Entry 1IBK (X-ray diffraction, 3.31 A resolution); this record covers chains A and P of the 22 polymer chains in the assembly.

[Chain A]
Molecule: 16S ribosomal RNA
Organism: Thermus thermophilus
Sequence (1522 nucleotides; each row starts with the number of its first residue; note: 42 numbers in that range are skipped by the numbering (no residue carries them; nothing is unmodelled there); a row labelled like 190A-190L holds insertion residues (190A, then the next letters in order); numbering starts at 0):
     0 UUUGUUGGAG AGUUUGAUCC UGGCUCAGGG UGAACGCUGG CGGCGUGCCU AAGACAUGCA
    60 AGUCGUGCGG G
    73 CCGCGGGGUU UU
    88 ACUCCG
    95 UGGUC
   101 AGCGGCGGAC GGGUGAGUAA CGCGUGGGU
  129A G
   130 ACCUACCCGG AAGAGGGGGA CAACCCGGGG AAACUCGGGC UAAUCCCCCA UGUGGACCCG
   190 C
190A-190L CCCUUGGGGUGU
   191 GUCCAAAGGG CUUU
   216 GCCCGCUUCC GGAUGGGCCC GCGUCCCAUC AGCUAGUUGG UGGGGUAAUG GCCCACCAAG
   276 GCGACGACGG GUAGCCGGUC UGAGAGGAUG GCCGGCCACA GGGGCACUGA GACACGGGCC
   336 CCACUCCUAC GGGAGGCAGC AGUUAGGAAU CUUCCGCAAU GGGCGCAAGC CUGACGGAGC
   396 GACGCCGCUU GGAGGAAGAA GCCCUUCGGG GUGUAAACUC CUGAA
   442 CCCGGGACGA AACCCCCGAC GA
   474 GGGGACUGAC GGUACCGGG
   494 GUAAUAGCGC CGGCCAACUC CGUGCCAGCA GCCGCGGUAA UACGGAGGGC GCGAGCGUUA
   554 CCCGGAUUCA CUGGGCGUAA AGGGCGUGUA GGCGGCCUGG GGCGUCCCAU GUGAAAGACC
   614 ACGGCUCAAC CGUGGGGGAG CGUGGGAUAC GCUCAGGCUA GACGGUGGGA GAGGGUGGUG
   674 GAAUUCCCGG AGUAGCGGUG AAAUGCGCAG AUACCGGGAG GAACGCCGAU GGCGAAGGCA
   734 GCCACCUGGU CCACCCGUGA CGCUGAGGCG CGAAAGCGUG GGGAGCAAAC CGGAUUAGAU
   794 ACCCGGGUAG UCCACGCCCU AAACGAUGCG CGCUAGGUCU CUGGGUCU
   848 CCUGGGGGCC GAAGCUAACG CGUUAAGCGC GCCGCCUGGG GAGUACGGCC GCAAGGCUGA
   908 AACUCAAAGG AAUUGACGGG GGCCCGCACA AGCGGUGGAG CAUGUGGUUU AAUUCGAAGC
   968 AACGCGAAGA ACCUUACCAG GCCUUGACAU GCUAGG
 1003A G
  1004 AACCCGGGUG AAAGCCUGGG GUGCCCC
1030A-1030D GCGA
  1031 GGGGAGCCCU AGCACAGGUG CUGCAUGGCC GUCGUCAGCU CGUGCCGUGA GGUGUUGGGU
  1091 UAAGUCCCGC AACGAGCGCA ACCCCCGCCG UUAGUUGCCA GCGGUUCGGC CGGGCACUCU
  1151 AACGGGACUG CCCGCGAAA
  1171 GCGGGAGGAA GGAGGGGACG ACGUCUGGUC AGCAUGGCCC UUACGGCCUG GGCGACACAC
  1231 GUGCUACAAU GCCCACUACA AAGCGAUGCC ACCCGGCAAC GGGGAGCUAA UCGCAAAAAG
  1291 GUGGGCCCAG UUCGGAUUGG GGUCUGCAAC CCGACCCCAU GAAGCCGGAA UCGCUAGUAA
  1351 UCGCGGAUCA G
 1361A C
  1362 CAUGCCGCGG UGAAUACGUU CCCGGGCCUU GUACACACCG CCCGUCACGC CAUGGGAGCG
  1422 GGCUCUACCC GAAGUCGCCG GG
  1446 AGCCUACGGG
  1459 CAGGCGCCGA GGGUAGGGCC CGUGACUGGG GCGAAGUCGU AACAAGGUAG CUGUACCGGA
  1519 AGGUGCGGCU GGAUCACCUC CUUUCU
Unresolved in the structure: 0-4, 1534-1544
Ion coordination: Mg2+ site 1: U12, G22; Mg2+ site 2: U12, C526, A914; Mg2+ site 3 near G15 (its only coordinating residue here); Mg2+ site 4 near G21 (its only coordinating residue here); Mg2+ site 5: G61, U62, G105; Mg2+ site 6: G69, G70, U98; Mg2+ site 7: A109, G331; Mg2+ site 8: A116, G117, G289; Mg2+ site 9: C174, C175; Mg2+ site 10: G181, U182; Mg2+ site 11: U182, G183; Mg2+ site 12 near A195 (its only coordinating residue here); 64 more Mg2+ sites not listed
Residues lining bound ligands: paromomycin (PAR): C1404, G1405, U1406, C1407, A1408, C1409, G1489, C1490, G1491, A1492, A1493, G1494, U1495, C1496

[Chain P]
Molecule: 30S ribosomal protein S16
Organism: Thermus thermophilus
Chain sequence (88 residues; numbered 1 to 88; the number before each row is that of its first residue):
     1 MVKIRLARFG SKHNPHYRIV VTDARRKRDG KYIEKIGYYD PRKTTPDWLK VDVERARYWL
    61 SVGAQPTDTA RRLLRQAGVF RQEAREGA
Unresolved in the structure: 84-88

[Chain A / chain P interface]
Residue-residue contacts (86):
  C43(A) / Lys-12(P)  salt bridge to the phosphate
  C43(A) / His-13(P)  phosphate contact
  G44(A) / Lys-12(P)  phosphate contact
  C110(A) / Arg-25(P)  hydrogen bond to the sugar
  G111(A) / Arg-25(P)  phosphate contact
  G112(A) / Lys-27(P)  salt bridge to the phosphate
  A134(A) / Met-1(P)  base contact
  A134(A) / Arg-25(P)  base contact
  C135(A) / Met-1(P)  hydrogen bond to the base
  C136(A) / Met-1(P)  sugar contact
  C136(A) / Gly-63(P)  hydrogen bond to the sugar
  C136(A) / Gln-65(P)  hydrogen bond to the sugar
  C137(A) / Ser-61(P)  sugar contact
  C137(A) / Gly-63(P)  sugar contact
  G227(A) / Val-62(P)  hydrogen bond to the base
  A228(A) / Val-2(P)  sugar contact
  A228(A) / Trp-59(P)  phosphate contact
  A228(A) / Val-62(P)  sugar contact
  U229(A) / Asp-23(P)  hydrogen bond to the sugar
  U229(A) / Ile-33(P)  phosphate contact
  U229(A) / Trp-59(P)  phosphate contact
  G230(A) / Asp-23(P)  sugar contact
  G230(A) / Arg-25(P)  hydrogen bond to the sugar
  G230(A) / Ile-33(P)  phosphate contact
  G309(A) / Asp-29(P)  sugar contact
  G309(A) / Gly-30(P)  phosphate contact
  G309(A) / Lys-31(P)  phosphate contact
  G310(A) / Lys-27(P)  salt bridge to the phosphate
  G310(A) / Gly-30(P)  phosphate contact
  G310(A) / Lys-31(P)  phosphate contact
  C311(A) / Arg-26(P)  salt bridge to the phosphate
  A374(A) / Tyr-17(P)  hydrogen bond to the sugar
  U375(A) / Leu-6(P)  hydrogen bond to the sugar
  U375(A) / Tyr-17(P)  hydrogen bond to the sugar
  U375(A) / Arg-28(P)  hydrogen bond to the base
  U375(A) / Thr-69(P)  hydrogen bond to the phosphate
  G376(A) / Arg-5(P)  hydrogen bond to the phosphate
  G376(A) / Leu-6(P)  hydrogen bond to the phosphate
  G376(A) / Arg-28(P)  sugar contact
  G376(A) / Thr-67(P)  hydrogen bond to the phosphate
  G377(A) / Lys-3(P)  salt bridge to the phosphate
  G377(A) / Arg-5(P)  salt bridge to the phosphate
  G377(A) / Ala-24(P)  sugar contact
  C390(A) / Arg-28(P)  hydrogen bond to the phosphate
  G391(A) / Arg-8(P)  hydrogen bond to the phosphate
  G391(A) / Arg-28(P)  salt bridge to the phosphate
  G392(A) / Arg-8(P)  salt bridge to the phosphate
  G392(A) / Lys-12(P)  phosphate contact
  G392(A) / His-13(P)  salt bridge to the phosphate
  A393(A) / Lys-12(P)  salt bridge to the phosphate
  A393(A) / His-13(P)  salt bridge to the phosphate
  C449(A) / Arg-42(P)  base contact
  G450(A) / Pro-41(P)  sugar contact
  G450(A) / Arg-42(P)  sugar contact
  G450(A) / Lys-43(P)  salt bridge to the phosphate
  A452(A) / Lys-43(P)  salt bridge to the phosphate
  A452(A) / Arg-72(P)  salt bridge to the phosphate
  A453(A) / Asp-68(P)  hydrogen bond to the sugar
  A453(A) / Arg-72(P)  sugar contact
  C454(A) / Asp-68(P)  sugar contact
  G462(A) / Gln-82(P)  hydrogen bond to the sugar
  A463(A) / Arg-75(P)  salt bridge to the phosphate
  A463(A) / Phe-80(P)  sugar contact
  A463(A) / Arg-81(P)  hydrogen bond to the phosphate
  A463(A) / Gln-82(P)  hydrogen bond to the sugar
  A463(A) / Glu-83(P)  hydrogen bond to the sugar
  G474(A) / Arg-75(P)  salt bridge to the phosphate
  G474(A) / Arg-81(P)  salt bridge to the phosphate
  G474(A) / Glu-83(P)  sugar contact
  A608(A) / Arg-18(P)  hydrogen bond to the phosphate
  A608(A) / Tyr-32(P)  sugar contact
  A609(A) / Arg-18(P)  salt bridge to the phosphate
  G616(A) / Thr-45(P)  sugar contact
  G617(A) / Asn-14(P)  base contact
  G617(A) / Thr-44(P)  sugar contact
  G617(A) / Thr-45(P)  sugar contact
  C623(A) / Ser-11(P)  hydrogen bond to the sugar
  C624(A) / Phe-9(P)  phosphate contact
  C624(A) / Gly-10(P)  phosphate contact
  C624(A) / Ser-11(P)  sugar contact
  C624(A) / Asn-14(P)  hydrogen bond to the sugar
  G625(A) / Phe-9(P)  phosphate contact
  G625(A) / His-16(P)  sugar contact
  U626(A) / Arg-18(P)  salt bridge to the phosphate
  U626(A) / Lys-35(P)  salt bridge to the phosphate
  U626(A) / Tyr-38(P)  phosphate contact
Other interface residues (no listed pair), chain A (47 interface residues in all): G231, G378, A451, G475, C483, A607, G627
Other interface residues (no listed pair), chain P (50 interface residues in all): Pro-15, Tyr-39, Tyr-58

[In short]
Chain A and chain P form an interface of 47 and 50 residues respectively; the contacts include 25 hydrogen
bonds and 20 salt bridges. Polar contacts include C135(A)/Met-1(P), G227(A)/Val-62(P) and U375(A)/Arg-28(P).
Chain A binds paromomycin. The Mg2+ site 1 is built by U12(A) and G22(A).
Chain A is 16S ribosomal RNA and chain P is 30S ribosomal protein S16, both from Thermus thermophilus; the
structure, Structure of the thermus thermophilus 30S ribosomal subunit in complex with the antibiotic
paromomycin, was determined by X-ray diffraction, deposited together with 1IBL and 1IBM.
